PDB entry 5GJH | X-ray diffraction, 1.20 A resolution | chains A and B

# Chain A
Molecule: GRB2-related adapter protein 2
Source organism: Homo sapiens
Reference sequence: O75791 (GRAP2_HUMAN); numbering as in UniProt (aligned over 58-155)
Sequence (100 residues; row label = number of the first residue in the row):
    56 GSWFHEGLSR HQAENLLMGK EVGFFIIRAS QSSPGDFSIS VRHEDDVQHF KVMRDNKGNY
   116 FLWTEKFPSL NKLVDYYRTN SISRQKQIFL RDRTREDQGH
Unresolved in the structure: 153-155
Construct notes: expression tag (56-57)
UniProt features mapped onto this chain:
  - modified residue: Lys106 (N6-acetyllysine)
What the authors report for this chain:
  - contacts within the chain: Trp118-Arg139 (cation-pi contact)

# Chain B
Molecule: T-cell-specific surface glycoprotein CD28
Reference sequence: P10747 (CD28_HUMAN); residues 189-196 here = UniProt positions 189-196
Sequence (8 residues; numbered 189 to 196; the number before each row is that of its first residue):
   189 SDYMNMTP
Modified / non-standard residues: Tyr191 (O-phosphotyrosine; PTR)
UniProt features mapped onto this chain:
  - modified residue: Ser189 (Phosphoserine), Tyr191 (Phosphotyrosine)
  - mutagenesis: Tyr191 (Y191F: Greatly reduced phosphorylation by LCK)

# Chain A / chain B interface
Pairs across the interface (23):
  Arg65(A) with Ser189(B); Asp190(B), hydrogen bond (side chain-backbone); Tyr191(B)
  Arg83(A) with Tyr191(B)
  Ser85(A) with Tyr191(B)
  Gln86(A) with Tyr191(B)
  Ser87(A) with Ser189(B), hydrogen bond (side chain-backbone); Tyr191(B)
  Ser93(A) with Tyr191(B)
  Gln103(A) with Met192(B)
  His104(A) with Tyr191(B); Met192(B), hydrogen bond (backbone-backbone)
  Phe105(A) with Tyr191(B); Met192(B), hydrophobic; Asn193(B)
  Lys106(A) with Tyr191(B); Asn193(B), hydrogen bond (backbone-side chain); Met194(B)
  Met108(A) with Asn193(B)
  Leu117(A) with Asn193(B), hydrogen bond (backbone-side chain)
  Trp118(A) with Met192(B); Asn193(B)
  Gln140(A) with Met192(B)
Other interface residues (no listed pair), chain A (15 interface residues in all): Ala84
From the paper, about this interface:
  - pairs named by the authors: Arg65(A)-Tyr191(B), Arg83(A)-Tyr191(B), Gln86(A)-Tyr191(B) (backbone contact), Ser87(A)-Tyr191(B) (hydrogen bond), Ser93(A)-Tyr191(B) (hydrogen bond), Lys106(A)-Asn193(B) (backbone contact), Leu117(A)-Asn193(B) (backbone contact)
  - interface residues, chain A: Arg65(A), Arg83(A), Gln86(A), Ser87(A), Ser93(A), Lys106(A), Leu117(A)

# In short
The interface between chain A and chain B involves 15 residues on one side and 6 on the other; the contacts
include 5 hydrogen bonds. Polar pairs include Arg65(A)-Asp190(B), Ser87(A)-Ser189(B) and Lys106(A)-Asn193(B).
The authors report contacts between Arg65(A) and Tyr191(B) and Arg83(A) and Tyr191(B); backbone contacts
between Gln86(A) and Tyr191(B), Lys106(A) and Asn193(B) and Leu117(A) and Asn193(B); hydrogen bonds between
Ser87(A) and Tyr191(B) and Ser93(A) and Tyr191(B). The paper reports interface residues Arg65(A), Arg83(A) and
Gln86(A) among others; contacts within the chain involving Trp118(A) and Arg139(A).
Chain A is GRB2-related adapter protein 2 (Homo sapiens) and chain B is T-cell-specific surface glycoprotein
CD28; the structure, Gads SH2 domain/CD28-derived peptide complex, was determined by X-ray diffraction,
deposited together with 5AUL.
